PDB entry 7QG9 | electron microscopy, 3.45 A resolution | chains F and A of the 27 polymer chains in the assembly

Chain F (and A):
Protein: Tail tube protein
Organism: Escherichia phage T5
Notes: chain A of this document is another copy of the same molecule, construct and numbering; everything in this record applies to it too
Reference sequence: Q6QGE2 (TUBE_BPT5); residues 1-464 here = UniProt positions 1-464
Chain sequence (464 residues; each row starts with the number of its first residue):
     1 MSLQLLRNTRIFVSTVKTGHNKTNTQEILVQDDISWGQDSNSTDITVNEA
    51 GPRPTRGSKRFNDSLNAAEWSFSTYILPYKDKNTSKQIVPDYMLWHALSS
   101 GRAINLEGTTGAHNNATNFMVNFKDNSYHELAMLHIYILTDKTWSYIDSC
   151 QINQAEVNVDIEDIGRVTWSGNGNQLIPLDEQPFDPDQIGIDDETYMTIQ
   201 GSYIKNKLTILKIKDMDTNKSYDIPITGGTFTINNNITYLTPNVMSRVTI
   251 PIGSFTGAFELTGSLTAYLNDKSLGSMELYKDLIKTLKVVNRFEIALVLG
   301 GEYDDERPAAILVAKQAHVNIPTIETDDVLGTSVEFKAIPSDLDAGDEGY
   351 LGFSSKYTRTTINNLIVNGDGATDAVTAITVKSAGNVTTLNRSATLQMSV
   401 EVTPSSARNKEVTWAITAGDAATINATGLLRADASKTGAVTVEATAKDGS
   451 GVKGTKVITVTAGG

Chain F / chain A interface:
Residue-residue contacts (28):
  L3(F) - V47(A)  hydrophobic
  L5(F) - I45(A)  hydrophobic
  L5(F) - K59(A)
  L5(F) - F61(A)  hydrophobic
  L6(F) - M245(A)
  R7(F) - F61(A)
  R7(F) - D63(A)  salt bridge
  R7(F) - M245(A)
  T9(F) - M245(A)
  V30(F) - M245(A)  hydrophobic
  Q31(F) - N243(A)
  Q31(F) - M245(A)
  Y75(F) - P242(A)
  Y75(F) - N243(A)  hydrogen bond (side chain-backbone)
  E162(F) - L240(A)
  D163(F) - L240(A)
  I164(F) - L240(A)  hydrophobic
  I164(F) - T241(A)
  I164(F) - P242(A)  hydrophobic
  I164(F) - I252(A)  hydrophobic
  D193(F) - R247(A)  salt bridge
  Y196(F) - R247(A)
  Y203(F) - P242(A)
  Y203(F) - I252(A)  hydrophobic
  K205(F) - F255(A)
  K207(F) - H129(A)
  K207(F) - F255(A)
  L208(F) - H129(A)
Other interface residues (no listed pair), chain F (21 interface residues in all): L29, D32, I34, I191
Other interface residues (no listed pair), chain A (17 interface residues in all): V244, V248, T249

Overview:
Chain F and chain A form an interface of 21 and 17 residues respectively, with 1 hydrogen bond and 2 salt
bridges. Polar contacts include R7(F)-D63(A), D193(F)-R247(A) and Y75(F)-N243(A).
Both chains are Tail tube protein (Escherichia phage T5). Entry 7QG9 (Tail tip of siphophage T5 : common core
proteins) was determined by electron microscopy (same publication as 7ZHJ, 7ZN2, 7ZN4, 7ZQB and 7ZQP).
